PDB entry 2PON | solution NMR | chains A and B

# Chain A
Molecule: Beclin-1
Source organism: Homo sapiens
UniProt: Q14457 (BCN1_HUMAN); residues 21-43 here correspond to UniProt positions 1-23 (UniProt number = residue number - 20)
Sequence (23 residues; numbered 21 to 43; the number before each row is that of its first residue):
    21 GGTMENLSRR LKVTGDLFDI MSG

# Chain B
Molecule: Apoptosis regulator Bcl-X
Source organism: Homo sapiens
Notes: fragment: deletion of 45-84
UniProt: Q07817 (BCLX_HUMAN); the construct lacks a stretch of the UniProt sequence, so the offset changes along the chain: 57-100 = UniProt 1-44; 101-212 = UniProt 85-196
Sequence (156 residues; numbered 57 to 212; the number before each row is that of its first residue):
    57 MSQSNRELVV DFLSYKLSQK GYSWSQFSDV EENRTEAPEG TESEAVKQAL REAGDEFELR
   117 YRRAFSDLTS QLHITPGTAY QSFEQVVNEL FRDGVNWGRI VAFFSFGGAL CVESVDKEMQ
   177 VLVSRIAAWM ATYLNDHLEP WIQENGGWDT FVELYG
UniProt features mapped onto this chain:
  - motif: Ser60 to Trp80 (BH4), Val102 to Arg116 (BH3), Glu145 to Gly164 (BH1), Pro196 to Tyr211 (BH2)

# How chain A and chain B interact
Residue-residue contacts (52; chain A residue first):
  Thr23(A) - Gln127(B)
  Thr23(A) - Leu128(B)
  Thr23(A) - His129(B)
  Met24(A) - Leu128(B)
  Met24(A) - His129(B)
  Met24(A) - Ser138(B)
  Met24(A) - Gln141(B)
  Met24(A) - Val142(B)
  Met24(A) - Phe162(B)
  Glu25(A) - Glu145(B)
  Leu27(A) - Leu124(B)
  Leu27(A) - Gln127(B)
  Leu27(A) - Leu128(B)
  Leu27(A) - Phe162(B)
  Ser28(A) - Val142(B)
  Ser28(A) - Glu145(B)
  Arg30(A) - Tyr117(B)
  Arg30(A) - Phe121(B)
  Arg30(A) - Gln127(B)
  Leu31(A) - Phe113(B)
  Leu31(A) - Val142(B)
  Leu31(A) - Ala158(B)
  Lys32(A) - Glu145(B)
  Lys32(A) - Leu146(B)
  Lys32(A) - Asp149(B)
  Lys32(A) - Arg155(B)
  Thr34(A) - Phe113(B)
  Thr34(A) - Tyr117(B)
  Gly35(A) - Phe113(B)
  Gly35(A) - Gly154(B)
  Asp36(A) - Arg155(B)
  Phe38(A) - Glu112(B)
  Phe38(A) - Phe113(B)
  Phe38(A) - Arg116(B)
  Phe38(A) - Gly154(B)
  Phe38(A) - Val157(B)
  Phe38(A) - Tyr211(B)
  Asp39(A) - Asn152(B)
  Asp39(A) - Trp153(B)
  Asp39(A) - Gly154(B)
  Asp39(A) - Leu210(B)
  Ile40(A) - Trp153(B)
  Ile40(A) - Leu210(B)
  Met41(A) - Trp153(B)
  Met41(A) - Asn201(B)
  Met41(A) - Thr206(B)
  Met41(A) - Leu210(B)
  Ser42(A) - Thr206(B)
  Ser42(A) - Glu209(B)
  Ser42(A) - Leu210(B)
  Gly43(A) - Glu209(B)
  Gly43(A) - Leu210(B)
Other interface residues (no listed pair), chain A (18 interface residues in all): Val33
Other interface residues (no listed pair), chain B (28 interface residues in all): Ile130

# In short
18 residues of chain A face 28 of chain B across their interface.
Here chain A is Beclin-1 and chain B is Apoptosis regulator Bcl-X, both from Homo sapiens. Entry 2PON
(Solution structure of the Bcl-xL/Beclin-1 complex) was determined by solution NMR.
